9FSU - chains I and Y of the 28 polymer chains in the assembly; structure by X-ray diffraction, 2.75 A resolution.

Chain I:
Name: Proteasome subunit beta type-3
Organism: Saccharomyces cerevisiae
UniProtKB: P25451 (PSB3_YEAST); residues 0-204 here correspond to UniProt positions 1-205 (UniProt number = residue number + 1)
Amino-acid sequence (205 residues; numbered 0 to 204; the number before each row is that of its first residue; numbering starts at 0):
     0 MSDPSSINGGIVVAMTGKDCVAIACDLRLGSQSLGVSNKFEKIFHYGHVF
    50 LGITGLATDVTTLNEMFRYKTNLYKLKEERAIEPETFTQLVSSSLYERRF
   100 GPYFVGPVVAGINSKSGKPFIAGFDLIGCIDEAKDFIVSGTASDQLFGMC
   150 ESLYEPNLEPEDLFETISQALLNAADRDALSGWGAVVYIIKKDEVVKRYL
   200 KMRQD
Disordered / not traced: 0
Swiss-Prot annotation at these positions:
  - modified residue: Ser30 (Phosphoserine)
  - cross-link: Lys69 (Glycyl lysine isopeptide (Lys-Gly) (interchain with G-Cter in ubiquitin))
Bound ions: Mg2+ site 1: Ala174, Asp177, Ser180; Mg2+ site 2: Asp204 (shared with Ala165(Y), Asp168(Y), Ser171(Y) of chain Y)

Chain Y:
Name: Proteasome subunit beta type-5
Organism: Saccharomyces cerevisiae
Notes: EC 3.4.25.1
UniProtKB: P30656 (PSB5_YEAST); residues 2-212 here correspond to UniProt positions 77-287 (UniProt number = residue number + 75)
Amino-acid sequence (211 residues; numbered 2 to 212; the number before each row is that of its first residue):
     2 TTLAFRFQGGIIVAVDSRATAGNWVASQTVKKVIEINPFLLGTMAGGAAD
    52 CQFWETWLGSQCRLHELREKERISVAAASKILSNLVYQYKGAGLSMGTMI
   102 CGYTRKEGPTIYYVDSDGTRLKGDIFCVGSGQTFAYGVLDSNYKWDLSVE
   152 DALYLGKRSILAAAHRDAYSGGSVNLYHVTEDGWIYHGNHDVGELFWKVK
   202 EEEGSFNNVIG
Covalent attachments: epoxyketone inhibitor 42 (A1IFL) linked to Thr2
Bound ions: Mg2+: Ala165, Asp168, Ser171 (shared with Asp204(I) of chain I)
Residues lining bound ligands: epoxyketone inhibitor 42 (A1IFL; (2S)-N-[(2S)-1-[[(1S)-2-cyclohexyl-1-[(2R,3S,6R,7S)-3-methanoyl-2,6-dimethyl-6,7-bis(oxidanyl)-1,4-oxazepan-7-yl]ethyl]amino]-3-(4-methoxyphenyl)-1-oxidanylidene-propan-2-yl]-2-(2-morpholin-4-ylethanoylamino)-4-oxidanyl-butanamide): Thr3, Asp17, Arg19, Ala20, Thr21, Ala22, Ala27, Val31, Lys32, Lys33, Met45, Ala46, Gly47, Gly48, Ala49, Cys52, Ser96, Val129, Gly130, Ser131, Gly132, Tyr170, Ser171

Interface between chain I and chain Y:
Pairs across the interface - 45 pairs, chain I then chain Y:
  Arg27(I) with Ala169(Y)
  Ser32(I) with Arg167(Y); Asp168(Y); Ala169(Y), hydrogen bond (backbone-backbone); Tyr170(Y)
  Leu33(I) with Phe135(Y), hydrophobic; Arg167(Y)
  Gly34(I) with Arg167(Y), hydrogen bond (backbone-side chain)
  Val35(I) with Arg167(Y), hydrogen bond (backbone-side chain)
  Asn37(I) with His166(Y); Asn209(Y), hydrogen bond (side chain-backbone); Val210(Y)
  Lys38(I) with Asn209(Y), hydrogen bond (side chain-backbone); Ile211(Y)
  Gln144(I) with Trp25(Y)
  Asp175(I) with Val26(Y)
  Arg176(I) with Trp25(Y); Val26(Y), hydrogen bond (side chain-backbone); Ala27(Y), hydrogen bond (side chain-backbone)
  Asp177(I) with Asn24(Y); Val26(Y)
  Ala178(I) with Asn24(Y), hydrogen bond (backbone-backbone); Val26(Y); Ala169(Y); Tyr170(Y), hydrophobic
  Leu179(I) with Asn24(Y); Ala169(Y), hydrophobic
  Trp182(I) with His166(Y), hydrogen bond (side chain-backbone); Arg167(Y)
  Lys200(I) with Trp198(Y)
  Met201(I) with Trp198(Y)
  Arg202(I) with Gln29(Y); Gly173(Y), hydrogen bond (side chain-backbone); Asp192(Y), salt bridge; Gly194(Y)
  Gln203(I) with His166(Y), hydrogen bond (backbone-side chain); Phe197(Y); Trp198(Y); Val210(Y)
  Asp204(I) with Arg19(Y), salt bridge; Ala165(Y); Ser171(Y); Gly172(Y); Gly173(Y), hydrogen bond (side chain-backbone); Val193(Y)
Interface residues without a listed pair, chain I (20 interface residues in all): Ser36
Interface residues without a listed pair, chain Y (25 interface residues in all): Ser28

Summary:
20 residues of chain I face 25 of chain Y across their interface, with 12 hydrogen bonds and 2 salt bridges.
Among the polar pairs are Arg202(I)-Asp192(Y), Asp204(I)-Arg19(Y) and Gly34(I)-Arg167(Y). Epoxyketone
inhibitor 42 is covalently linked to Thr2(Y).
Here chain I is Proteasome subunit beta type-3 and chain Y is Proteasome subunit beta type-5, both from
Saccharomyces cerevisiae. Entry 9FSU (Yeast 20S proteasome with human beta1i (1-51) in complex with
epoxyketone inhibitor 16) was determined by X-ray diffraction together with 9FRW, 9FST, 9FSV, 9FT0 and 9FT1
from the same study.
